PDB entry 6BW8 | X-ray diffraction, 2.90 A resolution | chain A

# Chain A
Molecule: Induced myeloid leukemia cell differentiation protein Mcl-1
Source organism: Homo sapiens
UniProt: Q07820 (MCL1_HUMAN); residues 172-327 here = UniProt positions 172-327
Chain sequence (158 residues; each row starts with the number of its first residue):
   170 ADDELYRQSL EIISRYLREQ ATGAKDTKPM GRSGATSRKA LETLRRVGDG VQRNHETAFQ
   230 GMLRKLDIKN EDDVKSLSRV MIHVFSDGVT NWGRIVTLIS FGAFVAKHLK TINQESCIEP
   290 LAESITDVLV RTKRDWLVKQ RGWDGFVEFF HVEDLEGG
Disordered / not traced: 170-171, 321-327
Differences from the reference sequence: expression tag (170-171)
Swiss-Prot annotation at these positions:
  - motif: A209 to N223 (BH3), H252 to A272 (BH1), D304 to F319 (BH2)
  - cross-link (Glycyl lysine isopeptide (Lys-Gly)): K194 (interchain with G-Cter in ubiquitin), K197 (interchain with G-Cter in ubiquitin)
Residues lining bound ligands: ECM (7-{8-chloro-11-[3-(4-chloro-3,5-dimethylphenoxy)propyl]-1-oxo-7-(1,3,5-trimethyl-1H-pyrazol-4-yl)-4,5-dihydro-1H-[1,4]diazepino[1,2-a]indol-2(3H)-yl}-1-methyl-1H-indole-3-carboxylic acid): H224, A227, F228, M231, L235, L246, V249, M250, V253, F254, V258, N260, G262, R263, T266, L267, F270, G271, V274, L290, I294

# Overview
Ligands of chain A: compound ECM.
Chain A is Induced myeloid leukemia cell differentiation protein Mcl-1 (Homo sapiens); the structure, Mcl-1
complexed with small molecules, was determined by X-ray diffraction together with 6BW2 from the same study.
